Entry 4WJQ (X-ray diffraction, 1.35 A resolution); this record covers chains A and B.

Chain A:
Protein: Small ubiquitin-related modifier 1
Organism: Homo sapiens
UniProt: P63165 (SUMO1_HUMAN); residue numbers follow UniProt; this construct covers 17-97
Sequence (83 residues; numbered 15 to 97; the number before each row is that of its first residue):
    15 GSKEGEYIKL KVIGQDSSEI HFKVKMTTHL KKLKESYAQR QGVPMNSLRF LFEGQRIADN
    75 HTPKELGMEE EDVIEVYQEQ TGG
Disordered / not traced: 15-19
Differences from the reference sequence: expression tag (15-16); engineered mutation Ala52 (Cys in P63165)
Swiss-Prot annotation at these positions:
  - region: Lys37 to Met40 (Microbial infection: Interaction with Tula hantavirus)
  - site: Phe36 (Interaction with PIAS2)
  - modified residue: Ser32 (Phosphoserine)
  - cross-link: Lys17 (Glycyl lysine isopeptide (Lys-Gly) (interchain with G-Cter in SUMO2)), Lys23 (Glycyl lysine isopeptide (Lys-Gly) (interchain with G-Cter in SUMO2)), Lys25 (Glycyl lysine isopeptide (Lys-Gly) (interchain with G-Cter in SUMO1)), Lys37 (Glycyl lysine isopeptide (Lys-Gly) (interchain with G-Cter in SUMO2)), Lys39 (Glycyl lysine isopeptide (Lys-Gly) (interchain with G-Cter in SUMO2)), Lys45 (Glycyl lysine isopeptide (Lys-Gly) (interchain with G-Cter in SUMO2)), Lys46 (Glycyl lysine isopeptide (Lys-Gly) (interchain with G-Cter in SUMO2)), Gly97 (Glycyl lysine isopeptide (Gly-Lys) (interchain with K-? in acceptor proteins))

Chain B:
Protein: Daxx
Sequence (17 residues; row label = number of the first residue in the row):
     3 GSGEAEERII VLSDSDY
Disordered / not traced: 3, 16-19

Chain A / chain B interface:
Contacting residue pairs - 21 pairs, chain A then chain B:
  Tyr21(A) - Val13(B)
  Tyr21(A) - Leu14(B)
  Tyr21(A) - Ser15(B)
  Lys23(A) - Ile11(B)
  Glu33(A) - Arg10(B)  hydrogen bond (backbone-side chain)
  Ile34(A) - Arg10(B)
  Ile34(A) - Ile12(B)  hydrophobic
  His35(A) - Arg10(B)  hydrogen bond (backbone-backbone)
  His35(A) - Ile11(B)
  His35(A) - Ile12(B)  hydrogen bond (backbone-backbone)
  Phe36(A) - Ile12(B)
  Phe36(A) - Leu14(B)  hydrophobic
  Lys37(A) - Ile11(B)
  Lys37(A) - Ile12(B)  hydrogen bond (backbone-backbone)
  Lys37(A) - Val13(B)
  Lys37(A) - Leu14(B)  hydrogen bond (backbone-backbone)
  Val38(A) - Leu14(B)  hydrophobic
  Lys46(A) - Leu14(B)
  Leu47(A) - Leu14(B)  hydrophobic
  Ser50(A) - Ile12(B)
  Arg54(A) - Ile12(B)
Interface residues without a listed pair, chain A (14 interface residues in all): Ser32, Thr42
Interface residues without a listed pair, chain B (7 interface residues in all): Glu9

Summary:
14 residues of chain A and 7 residues of chain B are in contact; the contacts include 5 hydrogen bonds. Polar
pairs include Glu33(A)-Arg10(B), His35(A)-Arg10(B) and His35(A)-Ile12(B).
Chain A is Small ubiquitin-related modifier 1 (Homo sapiens) and chain B is Daxx; the structure, Crystal
Structure of SUMO1 in complex with Daxx, was determined by X-ray diffraction (same publication as 4WJN, 4WJO
and 4WJP).
